PDB entry 8RAP | electron microscopy, 4.30 A resolution (low resolution: residue-level contacts below are approximate; hydrogen-bond / salt-bridge calls are withheld) | chains B and T of the 19 polymer chains in the assembly

Chain B:
Name: DNA-directed RNA polymerase II subunit RPB2
Source organism: Saccharomyces cerevisiae
Notes: EC 2.7.7.6
Reference sequence: P08518 (RPB2_YEAST); residue numbers follow UniProt; this construct covers 1-1224
Chain sequence (1224 residues; each row starts with the number of its first residue):
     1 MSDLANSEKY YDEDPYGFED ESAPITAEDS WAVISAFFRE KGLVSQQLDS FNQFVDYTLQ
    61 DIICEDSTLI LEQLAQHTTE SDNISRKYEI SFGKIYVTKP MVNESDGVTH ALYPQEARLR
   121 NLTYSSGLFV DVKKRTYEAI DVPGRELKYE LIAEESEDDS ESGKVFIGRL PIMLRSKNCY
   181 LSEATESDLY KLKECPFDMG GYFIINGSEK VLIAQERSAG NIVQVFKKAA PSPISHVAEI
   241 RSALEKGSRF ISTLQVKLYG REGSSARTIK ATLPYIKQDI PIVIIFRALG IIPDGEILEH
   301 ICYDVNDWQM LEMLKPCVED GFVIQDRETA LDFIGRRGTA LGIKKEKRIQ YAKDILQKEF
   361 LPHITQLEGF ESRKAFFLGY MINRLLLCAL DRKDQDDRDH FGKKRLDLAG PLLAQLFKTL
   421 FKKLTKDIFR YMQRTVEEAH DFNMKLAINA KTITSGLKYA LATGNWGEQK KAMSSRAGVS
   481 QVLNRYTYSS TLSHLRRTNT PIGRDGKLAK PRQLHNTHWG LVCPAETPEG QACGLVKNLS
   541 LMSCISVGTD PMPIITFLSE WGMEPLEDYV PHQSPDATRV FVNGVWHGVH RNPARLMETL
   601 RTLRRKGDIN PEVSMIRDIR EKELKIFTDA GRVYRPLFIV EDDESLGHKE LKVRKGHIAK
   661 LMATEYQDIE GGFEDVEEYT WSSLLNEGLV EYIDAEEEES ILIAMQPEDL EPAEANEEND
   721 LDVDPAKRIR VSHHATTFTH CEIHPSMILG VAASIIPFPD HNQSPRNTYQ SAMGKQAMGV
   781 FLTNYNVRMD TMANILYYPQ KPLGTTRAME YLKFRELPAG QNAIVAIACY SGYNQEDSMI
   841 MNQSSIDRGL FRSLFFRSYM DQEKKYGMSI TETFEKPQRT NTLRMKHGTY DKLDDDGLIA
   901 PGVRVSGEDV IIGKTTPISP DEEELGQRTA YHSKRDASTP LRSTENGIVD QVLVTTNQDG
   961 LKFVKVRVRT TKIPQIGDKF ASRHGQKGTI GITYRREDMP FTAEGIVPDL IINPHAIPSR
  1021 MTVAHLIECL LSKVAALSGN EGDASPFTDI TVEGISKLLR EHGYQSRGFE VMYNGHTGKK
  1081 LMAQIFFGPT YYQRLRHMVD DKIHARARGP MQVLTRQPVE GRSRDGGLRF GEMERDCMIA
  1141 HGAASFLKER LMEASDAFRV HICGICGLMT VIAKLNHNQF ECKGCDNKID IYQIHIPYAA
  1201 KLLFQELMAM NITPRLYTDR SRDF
Not modelled in the structure: 1-19, 71-89, 135-163, 438-445, 669-677, 713-723, 920-932, 1222-1224
Bound ions: Zn2+: Cys1163, Cys1166, Cys1182, Cys1185

Chain T:
Molecule: Template strand
Sequence (58 nucleotides; numbered 1 to 58; the number before each row is that of its first residue):
     1 GGCAAGCTTT ATTGAGGCTT AAGCAGTGGG TTCCAGGTAC TAGTGTACAT GCAGACCG
Not modelled in the structure: 1-5, 44-58

Interface between chain B and chain T:
Residue-residue contacts (17):
  Asn206(B) with DT32(T)
  Ser208(B) with DT32(T)
  Lys210(B) with DT32(T)
  Asn449(B) with DG37(T)
  Thr463(B) with DT32(T)
  Thr791(B) with DG30(T); DT31(T)
  Met792(B) with DG30(T)
  Arg942(B) with DG29(T); DG30(T)
  Gly1121(B) with DG28(T)
  Arg1122(B) with DG28(T)
  Ser1123(B) with DG29(T)
  Leu1128(B) with DT27(T)
  Arg1129(B) with DG26(T); DT27(T)
  Met1133(B) with DA25(T)
Other interface residues (no listed pair), chain B (21 interface residues in all): Lys451, Ala462, Val482, Gln531, Arg857, Asp1101, Gly1127
Other interface residues (no listed pair), chain T (10 interface residues in all): DC24

In short:
21 residues of chain B face 10 of chain T across their interface. Cys1163(B), Cys1166(B), Cys1182(B) and
Cys1185(B) coordinate Zn2+.
Chain B is DNA-directed RNA polymerase II subunit RPB2 (Saccharomyces cerevisiae) and chain T is Template
strand; the structure, Structure of Sen1-ADP.BeF3 bound RNA Polymerase II pre-termination complex, was
determined by electron microscopy (same publication as 8RAM, 8RAN and 8RAO).
